Entry 8BA0 (electron microscopy, 3.68 A resolution); this record covers chains Z and e of the 43 polymer chains in the assembly.

# Chain Z
Protein: NADH dehydrogenase [ubiquinone] 1 alpha subcomplex subunit 13
Source organism: Drosophila melanogaster
Reference sequence: Q9W402 (Q9W402_DROME); numbering as in UniProt (aligned over 9-154)
Amino-acid sequence (146 residues; each row starts with the number of its first residue):
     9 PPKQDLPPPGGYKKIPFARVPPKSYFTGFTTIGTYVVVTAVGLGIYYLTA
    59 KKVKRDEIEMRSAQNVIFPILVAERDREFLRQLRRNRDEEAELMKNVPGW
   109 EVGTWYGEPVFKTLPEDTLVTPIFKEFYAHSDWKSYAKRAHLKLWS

# Chain e
Protein: NADH dehydrogenase [ubiquinone] iron-sulfur protein 5
Source organism: Drosophila melanogaster
Reference sequence: Q7K1C0 (Q7K1C0_DROME); residues 2-101 here = UniProt positions 2-101
Amino-acid sequence (100 residues; row label = number of the first residue in the row):
     2 SLTPFLRLPLTDLTGCLINHQTYDKCGKFEMKMMECFEAYGLERGKRECA
    52 DLISDFQECVGMQKQLMRFHAMRNERYKQWLKGERKGQEFFADPPRVDAY

# Chain Z / chain e interface
Pairs across the interface (60):
  R83(Z) with A100(e); Y101(e), hydrogen bond (side chain-backbone)
  E86(Z) with R97(e)
  Q90(Z) with P96(e)
  E97(Z) with A93(e)
  E98(Z) with R69(e), salt bridge; M73(e)
  L101(Z) with R77(e); Q80(e), hydrogen bond (backbone-side chain); R86(e)
  M102(Z) with M73(e); E76(e)
  W108(Z) with R69(e)
  T112(Z) with R69(e)
  W113(Z) with K65(e); M68(e); R69(e); A72(e), hydrophobic
  E116(Z) with K65(e), hydrogen bond (backbone-side chain)
  P117(Z) with K65(e), hydrogen bond (backbone-side chain)
  V118(Z) with E59(e); K65(e); Q66(e)
  F119(Z) with F30(e), hydrophobic; D56(e); E59(e); C60(e), hydrophobic
  K120(Z) with D52(e); D56(e), hydrogen bond (backbone-side chain)
  T121(Z) with F30(e); K33(e); D56(e), hydrogen bond (backbone-side chain)
  L122(Z) with F30(e), hydrophobic
  P130(Z) with Q66(e); Y101(e)
  I131(Z) with M63(e), hydrophobic; Q66(e)
  F132(Z) with Y101(e), hydrophobic
  K133(Z) with L67(e); F70(e)
  E134(Z) with Q66(e), hydrogen bond; R69(e), salt bridge
  F135(Z) with P96(e), hydrophobic; A100(e), hydrophobic; Y101(e)
  Y136(Z) with P96(e)
  A137(Z) with F70(e), hydrophobic; R74(e)
  H138(Z) with M73(e); R77(e); A93(e), hydrogen bond (backbone-backbone); D94(e)
  S139(Z) with R74(e), hydrogen bond (backbone-side chain); F92(e); P96(e)
  S143(Z) with P95(e)
  K146(Z) with V98(e)
  R147(Z) with V98(e); A100(e); Y101(e), hydrogen bond (side chain-backbone)
Interface residues without a listed pair, chain Z (35 interface residues in all): F87, V105, G111, T129, D140
Interface residues without a listed pair, chain e (31 interface residues in all): H71, D99

# Overview
35 residues of chain Z and 31 residues of chain e are in contact, with 10 hydrogen bonds and 2 salt bridges.
Polar contacts include E98(Z)-R69(e), E134(Z)-R69(e) and R83(Z)-Y101(e).
Here chain Z is NADH dehydrogenase [ubiquinone] 1 alpha subcomplex subunit 13 and chain e is NADH
dehydrogenase [ubiquinone] iron-sulfur protein 5, both from Drosophila melanogaster. Entry 8BA0 (Drosophila
melanogaster complex I in the Twisted state (Dm2)) was determined by electron microscopy (same publication as
8B9Z).
